PDB entry 8GAJ | X-ray diffraction, 2.43 A resolution | chains C and D of the 4 polymer chains in the assembly

[Chain C]
Name: Lipopolysaccharide export system protein LptA
From: Escherichia coli
UniProtKB: A0A6D0DFJ5 (A0A6D0DFJ5_ECOLX); numbering as in UniProt (aligned over 28-159)
Chain sequence (132 residues; numbered 28 to 159; the number before each row is that of its first residue):
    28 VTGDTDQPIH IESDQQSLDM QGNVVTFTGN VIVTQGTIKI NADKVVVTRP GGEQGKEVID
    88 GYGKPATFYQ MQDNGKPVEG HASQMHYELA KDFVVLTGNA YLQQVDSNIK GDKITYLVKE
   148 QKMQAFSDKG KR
Not modelled in the structure: 155-159

[Chain D]
Name: Thanatin
From: Podisus maculiventris
UniProtKB: P55788 (THAN_PODMA); residue numbers follow UniProt; this construct covers 1-21
Chain sequence (21 residues; numbered 1 to 21; the number before each row is that of its first residue):
     1 GSKKPVPIIY CNRRTGKCQR M
Not modelled in the structure: 1-2
Cystine bridges: C11-C18
Reported in the primary citation:
  - mutagenesis - C11A/C18A (26-fold): decreased binding to Lipopolysaccharide export system protein LptA (chain C)
  - mutagenesis - G1DEL/S2DEL/K3DEL (KD: 0.7 +/- 0.1 nM), K3DEL (KD: 1.1 +/- 0.03 nM), R14K (KD: 1.5 +/- 0.3 nM): unchanged binding to Lipopolysaccharide export system protein LptA (chain C)

[Interface between chain C and chain D]
Contacting residue pairs - 34 pairs, chain C then chain D:
  T32(C) - V6(D)
  D33(C) - V6(D)
  Q34(C) - V6(D)
  P35(C) - P7(D)
  I36(C) - V6(D)  hydrophobic
  I36(C) - P7(D)  hydrogen bond (backbone-backbone)
  I36(C) - I8(D)
  I36(C) - I9(D)  hydrogen bond (backbone-backbone)
  H37(C) - I9(D)
  I38(C) - I8(D)  hydrophobic
  I38(C) - I9(D)  hydrogen bond (backbone-backbone)
  I38(C) - Y10(D)
  I38(C) - C11(D)  hydrogen bond (backbone-backbone)
  E39(C) - C11(D)
  E39(C) - R13(D)  salt bridge
  S40(C) - C11(D)
  S40(C) - R13(D)  hydrogen bond (backbone-backbone)
  D41(C) - N12(D)  hydrogen bond (backbone-side chain)
  D41(C) - R13(D)  salt bridge
  D41(C) - R14(D)  hydrogen bond (backbone-side chain)
  Q42(C) - R14(D)
  Q43(C) - N12(D)  hydrogen bond
  Q43(C) - R14(D)
  V52(C) - M21(D)  hydrophobic
  F54(C) - Y10(D)  hydrophobic
  G56(C) - R13(D)  hydrogen bond (backbone-side chain)
  N57(C) - R13(D)  hydrogen bond (backbone-side chain)
  I59(C) - R13(D)
  Q62(C) - V6(D)
  R76(C) - M21(D)  hydrogen bond (side chain-backbone)
  Q81(C) - P5(D)
  Q81(C) - R20(D)  hydrogen bond
  G82(C) - P5(D)
  E84(C) - I8(D)
Interface residues without a listed pair, chain C (24 interface residues in all): V74, L116
Interface residues without a listed pair, chain D (13 interface residues in all): K3
The authors on this interface:
  - hot spots on chain D (mutagenesis) - Y10A (3-fold), Y10A/M21I (3-fold), Q19R (3-fold), M21I (3-fold): increased binding to Lipopolysaccharide export system protein LptA (chain C)

[In short]
Chain C and chain D form an interface of 24 and 13 residues respectively; the contacts include 12 hydrogen
bonds and 2 salt bridges. Polar contacts include E39(C)-R13(D), D41(C)-R13(D) and D41(C)-N12(D). The paper
reports that Y10A, Y10A/M21I and Q19R of chain D, among others, increase binding to Lipopolysaccharide export
system protein LptA (chain C); C11A/C18A of chain D reduce binding to Lipopolysaccharide export system protein
LptA (chain C); 8 substitutions were tested in all.
Here chain C is Lipopolysaccharide export system protein LptA (Escherichia coli) and chain D is Thanatin
(Podisus maculiventris). Entry 8GAJ (Crystal Structure of E. coli LptA in complex with Podisus maculiventris
Thanatin) was determined by X-ray diffraction (same publication as 8GAK and 8GAL).
